8FRS - chains f and g of the 14 polymer chains in the assembly; structure by electron microscopy, 3.96 A resolution.

Chain f (and g):
Molecule: Structural protein gp24
Source organism: Pseudomonas phage vB_PaeM_E217
Notes: chain g of this document is another copy of the same molecule, construct and numbering; everything in this record applies to it too
UniProt: A0A2K8HLV9 (A0A2K8HLV9_9CAUD); residues 1-211 here = UniProt positions 1-211
Sequence (211 residues; row label = number of the first residue in the row):
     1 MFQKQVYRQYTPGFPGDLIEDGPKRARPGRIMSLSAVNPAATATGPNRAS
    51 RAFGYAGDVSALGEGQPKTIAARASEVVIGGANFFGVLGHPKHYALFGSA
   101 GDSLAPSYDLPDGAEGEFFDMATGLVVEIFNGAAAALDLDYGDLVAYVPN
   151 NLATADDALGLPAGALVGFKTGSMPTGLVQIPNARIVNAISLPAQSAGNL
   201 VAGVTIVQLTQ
Construct notes: conflict A49 (Ile in A0A2K8HLV9), D157 (Asn in A0A2K8HLV9)
What the authors report for this chain:
  - self-association interface (contacts with another copy of this molecule): M1 to R25, D58 to S75

Chain f / chain g interface:
Contacting residue pairs (24; chain f residue first):
  P23(f) with P23(g), hydrophobic
  K24(f) with P23(g)
  R25(f) with P23(g); M121(g); A122(g); T123(g), hydrogen bond; L209(g); Q211(g), hydrogen bond (side chain-backbone)
  R27(f) with E20(g), salt bridge; T123(g); V187(g)
  Y55(f) with D140(g); Y141(g), hydrophobic
  P67(f) with R8(g)
  T69(f) with R8(g)
  I70(f) with Q9(g)
  R73(f) with E20(g), salt bridge
  N83(f) with Y141(g); G142(g)
  F84(f) with Y141(g)
  F85(f) with Y141(g)
  D120(f) with Y141(g); R185(g), salt bridge
  N183(f) with N183(g), hydrogen bond
Interface residues without a listed pair, chain f (16 interface residues in all): D58, K68
Interface residues without a listed pair, chain g (17 interface residues in all): I19, A189

Overview:
The interface between chain f and chain g involves 16 residues on one side and 17 on the other; the contacts
include 3 hydrogen bonds and 3 salt bridges. Polar pairs include R27(f)-E20(g), R73(f)-E20(g) and
D120(f)-R185(g). The paper reports a self-association interface involving M1(f) and D58(f).
Both chains are Structural protein gp24 (Pseudomonas phage vB_PaeM_E217). Entry 8FRS (Pseudomonas phage E217
5-fold vertex (capsid and decorating proteins)) was determined by electron microscopy together with 8ENV,
8FUV, 8FVG and 8FVH from the same study.
